PDB entry 7A5O | electron microscopy, 2.95 A resolution | chains A and E of the 10 polymer chains in the assembly

Chain A (and E):
Protein: Mucin-2
Source organism: Homo sapiens
Notes: chain E of this document is another copy of the same molecule, construct and numbering; everything in this record applies to it too
UniProt: Q02817 (MUC2_HUMAN); residue numbers follow UniProt; this construct covers 21-1397
Chain sequence (1383 residues; row label = number of the first residue in the row):
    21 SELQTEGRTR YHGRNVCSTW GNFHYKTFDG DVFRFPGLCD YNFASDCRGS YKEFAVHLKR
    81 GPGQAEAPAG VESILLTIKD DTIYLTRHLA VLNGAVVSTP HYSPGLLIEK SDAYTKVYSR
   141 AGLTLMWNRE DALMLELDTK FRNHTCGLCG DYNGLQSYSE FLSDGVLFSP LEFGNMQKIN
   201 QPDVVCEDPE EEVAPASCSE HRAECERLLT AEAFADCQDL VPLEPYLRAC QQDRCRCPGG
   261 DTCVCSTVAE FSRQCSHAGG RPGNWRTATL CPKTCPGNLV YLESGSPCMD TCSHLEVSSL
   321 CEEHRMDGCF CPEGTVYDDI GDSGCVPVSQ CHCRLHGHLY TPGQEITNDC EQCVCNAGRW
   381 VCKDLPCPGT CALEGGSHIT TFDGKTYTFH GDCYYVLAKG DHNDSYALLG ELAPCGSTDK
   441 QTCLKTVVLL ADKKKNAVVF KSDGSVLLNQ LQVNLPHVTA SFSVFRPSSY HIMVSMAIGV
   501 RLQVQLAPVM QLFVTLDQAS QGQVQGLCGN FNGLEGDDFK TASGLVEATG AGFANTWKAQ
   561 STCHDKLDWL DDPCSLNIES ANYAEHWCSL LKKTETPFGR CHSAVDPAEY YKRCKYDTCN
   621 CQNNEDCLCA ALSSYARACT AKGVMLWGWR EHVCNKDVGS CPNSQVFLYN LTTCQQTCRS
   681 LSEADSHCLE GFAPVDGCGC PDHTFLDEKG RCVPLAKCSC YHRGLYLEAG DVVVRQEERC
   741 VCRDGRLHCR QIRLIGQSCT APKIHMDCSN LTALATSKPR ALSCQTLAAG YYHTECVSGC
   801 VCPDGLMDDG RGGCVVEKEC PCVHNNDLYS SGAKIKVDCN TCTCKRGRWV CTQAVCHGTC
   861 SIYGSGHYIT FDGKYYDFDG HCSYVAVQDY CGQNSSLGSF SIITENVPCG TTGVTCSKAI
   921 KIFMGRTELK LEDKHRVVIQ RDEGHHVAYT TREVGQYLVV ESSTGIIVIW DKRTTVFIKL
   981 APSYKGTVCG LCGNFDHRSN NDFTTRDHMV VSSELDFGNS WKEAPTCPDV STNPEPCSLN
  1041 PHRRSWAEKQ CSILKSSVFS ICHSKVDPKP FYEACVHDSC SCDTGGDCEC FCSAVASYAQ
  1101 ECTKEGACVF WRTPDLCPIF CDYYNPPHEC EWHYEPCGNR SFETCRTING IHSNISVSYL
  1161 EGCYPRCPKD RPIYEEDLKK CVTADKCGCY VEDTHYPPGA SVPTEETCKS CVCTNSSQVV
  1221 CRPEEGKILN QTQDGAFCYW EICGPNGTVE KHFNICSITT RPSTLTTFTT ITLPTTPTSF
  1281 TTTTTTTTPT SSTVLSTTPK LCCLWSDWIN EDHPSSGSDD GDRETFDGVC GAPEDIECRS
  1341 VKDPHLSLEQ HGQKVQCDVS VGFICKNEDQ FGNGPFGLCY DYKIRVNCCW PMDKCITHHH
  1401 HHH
Unresolved in the structure: 21-34, 722-723, 734-738, 750-779, 794-800, 893-896, 1198-1301, 1392-1403
Differences from the reference sequence: conflict Thr-1325 (Pro in Q02817); expression tag (1398-1403)
Cystine bridges: Cys-37/Cys-169, Cys-59/Cys-206, Cys-67/Cys-166, Cys-218/Cys-255, Cys-225/Cys-250, Cys-237/Cys-275, Cys-257/Cys-263, Cys-265/Cys-291, Cys-295/Cys-329, Cys-308/Cys-321, Cys-312/Cys-351, Cys-331/Cys-345, Cys-353/Cys-375, Cys-370/Cys-387, Cys-373/Cys-382, Cys-391/Cys-528, Cys-413/Cys-563, Cys-435/Cys-443, Cys-574/Cys-619, Cys-588/Cys-614, Cys-601/Cys-639, Cys-621/Cys-627, Cys-629/Cys-654, Cys-661/Cys-698, Cys-674/Cys-688, Cys-678/Cys-718, Cys-700/Cys-712, Cys-720/Cys-742, Cys-740/Cys-749, Cys-784/Cys-820, Cys-802/Cys-814, Cys-822/Cys-844, Cys-839/Cys-856, Cys-842/Cys-851, Cys-860/Cys-992, Cys-882/Cys-1027, Cys-891/Cys-989, Cys-909/Cys-916, Cys-1037/Cys-1080, Cys-1051/Cys-1075, Cys-1062/Cys-1102, Cys-1082/Cys-1090, Cys-1092/Cys-1117, Cys-1108/Cys-1137, Cys-1121/Cys-1163, Cys-1145/Cys-1187, Cys-1167/Cys-1181, Cys-1303/Cys-1389, Cys-1330/Cys-1388, Cys-1338/Cys-1357, Cys-1365/Cys-1379
Glycans and other covalent adducts: N-acetylglucosamine (NAG) linked to Asn-163, Asn-670, Asn-1154
Metal / ion sites: Ca2+ site 1: Asp-171, Asn-173, Leu-175, Glu-180; Ca2+ site 2: Asn-530, Asn-532, Leu-534, Asp-537, Asp-538; Ca2+ site 3: Asp-872, Asn-994, Asp-996, Arg-998, Asn-1001, Asp-1002; Ca2+ site 4: Asn-1310, Asp-1312, Asp-1322, Asp-1381, Tyr-1382; Ca2+ site 5: Asp-1312, His-1313, Ser-1316, Asp-1319, Gly-1321
UniProt features mapped onto this chain:
  - binding site (Ca(2+)): Asp-49, Asp-171, Asn-173, Leu-175, Glu-180, Asp-403, Asn-530, Asn-532, Leu-534, Asp-537, Asp-538, Asp-872, Asn-994, Asp-996, Arg-998, Asn-1001, Asp-1002, Asn-1310, Asp-1312, His-1313 and 7 more in UniProt
  - binding site (Cu(+)): Met-146, Met-154, Met-326
  - binding site (Cu(2+)): Glu-156, His-277, His-324
  - modified residue: Ser-21 (Phosphoserine)
  - glycosylation: Asn-163 (N-linked (GlcNAc...) asparagine), Asn-423 (N-linked (GlcNAc...) asparagine), Asn-670 (N-linked (GlcNAc...) asparagine), Asn-770 (N-linked (GlcNAc...) asparagine), Asn-894 (N-linked (GlcNAc...) asparagine), Asn-1139 (N-linked (GlcNAc...) asparagine), Asn-1154 (N-linked (GlcNAc...) asparagine), Asn-1215 (N-linked (GlcNAc...) asparagine), Asn-1230 (N-linked (GlcNAc...) asparagine), Asn-1246 (N-linked (GlcNAc...) asparagine), Thr-1266 (O-linked (GalNAc) threonine), Thr-1267 (O-linked (GalNAc) threonine), Thr-1269 (O-linked (GalNAc) threonine), Thr-1270 (O-linked (GalNAc) threonine), Thr-1272 (O-linked (GalNAc) threonine), Thr-1275 (O-linked (GalNAc) threonine), Thr-1276 (O-linked (GalNAc) threonine), Thr-1281 (O-linked (GalNAc) threonine), Thr-1282 (O-linked (GalNAc) threonine), Thr-1287 (O-linked (GalNAc) threonine) and 5 more in UniProt
What the authors report for this chain:
  - mutagenesis - C1088A, C1088A/C1130A, C1130A: unchanged expression

Interface between chain A and chain E:
Residue-residue contacts - 84 pairs, chain A then chain E:
  Leu-95(A) / Pro-1375(E)  hydrophobic
  Thr-102(A) / Phe-1376(E)
  Tyr-104(A) / Pro-1375(E)
  Tyr-104(A) / Phe-1376(E)  hydrophobic
  His-108(A) / Leu-1346(E)
  His-108(A) / Gln-1350(E)
  Leu-109(A) / Leu-1346(E)  hydrophobic
  Leu-109(A) / Gln-1350(E)
  Leu-109(A) / His-1351(E)
  Leu-109(A) / Tyr-1380(E)
  Val-111(A) / Phe-1376(E)  hydrophobic
  Val-111(A) / Tyr-1380(E)
  Asn-113(A) / Phe-1376(E)
  Gly-114(A) / Phe-1376(E)
  Val-116(A) / Lys-1342(E)
  Val-116(A) / Tyr-1380(E)  hydrophobic
  Ser-118(A) / Lys-1342(E)
  Lys-934(A) / Asp-1115(E)  salt bridge
  Arg-973(A) / Asp-1115(E)  salt bridge
  His-1042(A) / Asp-1083(E)
  His-1042(A) / Thr-1084(E)
  Arg-1043(A) / Asp-1083(E)
  Arg-1043(A) / Thr-1084(E)
  Trp-1046(A) / Thr-1084(E)
  Trp-1046(A) / Gly-1085(E)
  Trp-1046(A) / Gly-1086(E)
  Asp-1083(A) / His-1042(E)
  Asp-1083(A) / Arg-1043(E)
  Thr-1084(A) / His-1042(E)
  Thr-1084(A) / Arg-1043(E)
  Thr-1084(A) / Trp-1046(E)
  Gly-1085(A) / Trp-1046(E)
  Gly-1085(A) / Asp-1087(E)
  Gly-1086(A) / Trp-1046(E)
  Gly-1086(A) / Asp-1087(E)  hydrogen bond (backbone-side chain)
  Gly-1086(A) / Cys-1088(E)
  Asp-1087(A) / Gly-1085(E)
  Asp-1087(A) / Gly-1086(E)  hydrogen bond (side chain-backbone)
  Asp-1087(A) / Asp-1087(E)  hydrogen bond (backbone-side chain)
  Cys-1088(A) / Gly-1086(E)
  Phe-1110(A) / Tyr-1123(E)  hydrophobic
  Arg-1112(A) / Tyr-1123(E)
  Thr-1113(A) / Phe-1120(E)
  Thr-1113(A) / Tyr-1123(E)
  Pro-1114(A) / Phe-1120(E)
  Pro-1114(A) / Tyr-1123(E)
  Pro-1114(A) / Tyr-1124(E)
  Asp-1115(A) / Lys-934(E)  salt bridge
  Asp-1115(A) / Arg-973(E)  salt bridge
  Pro-1118(A) / Pro-1118(E)
  Pro-1118(A) / Phe-1120(E)  hydrophobic
  Ile-1119(A) / Ile-1119(E)
  Ile-1119(A) / Phe-1120(E)
  Phe-1120(A) / Thr-1113(E)
  Phe-1120(A) / Pro-1114(E)
  Phe-1120(A) / Pro-1118(E)  hydrophobic
  Phe-1120(A) / Ile-1119(E)
  Tyr-1123(A) / Phe-1110(E)  hydrophobic
  Tyr-1123(A) / Arg-1112(E)
  Tyr-1123(A) / Thr-1113(E)
  Tyr-1123(A) / Pro-1114(E)
  Tyr-1124(A) / Pro-1114(E)
  His-1128(A) / His-1133(E)
  His-1128(A) / Arg-1166(E)  hydrogen bond
  Cys-1130(A) / Cys-1130(E)  disulfide
  His-1133(A) / His-1128(E)
  Arg-1166(A) / His-1128(E)  hydrogen bond
  Lys-1342(A) / Val-116(E)
  Lys-1342(A) / Ser-118(E)
  Leu-1346(A) / His-108(E)
  Leu-1346(A) / Leu-109(E)  hydrophobic
  Gln-1350(A) / His-108(E)
  Gln-1350(A) / Leu-109(E)
  His-1351(A) / Leu-109(E)
  Pro-1375(A) / Leu-95(E)  hydrophobic
  Pro-1375(A) / Tyr-104(E)
  Phe-1376(A) / Thr-102(E)
  Phe-1376(A) / Tyr-104(E)  hydrophobic
  Phe-1376(A) / Val-111(E)  hydrophobic
  Phe-1376(A) / Asn-113(E)
  Phe-1376(A) / Gly-114(E)
  Tyr-1380(A) / Leu-109(E)
  Tyr-1380(A) / Val-111(E)
  Tyr-1380(A) / Val-116(E)  hydrophobic
Also at the interface, not in a pair above, chain A (50 interface residues in all): Val-117, Thr-911, Cys-1121, Asp-1122, Tyr-1134, Asp-1343, Asn-1373, Gly-1374
Also at the interface, not in a pair above, chain E (50 interface residues in all): Val-117, Thr-911, Cys-1121, Asp-1122, Tyr-1134, Asp-1343, Asn-1373, Gly-1374
Inter-chain disulfides: Cys-1130(A)/Cys-1130(E)

Summary:
Chain A and chain E each contribute 50 residues to their interface, with 1 disulfide bond, 5 hydrogen bonds
and 4 salt bridges. Polar pairs include Lys-934(A)/Asp-1115(E), Arg-973(A)/Asp-1115(E) and
Gly-1086(A)/Asp-1087(E). Covalently linked N-acetylglucosamine: at Asn-163(A), Asn-670(A) and Asn-1154(A). The
paper reports that C1088A, C1088A/C1130A and C1130A of chain A leave expression unchanged.
Chain A and chain E are both Mucin-2 (Homo sapiens); the structure, Human MUC2 AAs 21-1397, was determined by
electron microscopy, deposited together with 6TM2 and 6TM6.
